PDB entry 7NJO | electron microscopy, 2.92 A resolution | chains a and d of the 20 polymer chains in the assembly

# Chain a
Protein: ATP synthase subunit a
Source organism: Mycolicibacterium smegmatis (strain ATCC 700084 / mc(2)155)
Reference sequence: A0R206 (A0R206_MYCS2); residues 1-252 here = UniProt positions 1-252
Sequence (252 residues; numbered 1 to 252; the number before each row is that of its first residue):
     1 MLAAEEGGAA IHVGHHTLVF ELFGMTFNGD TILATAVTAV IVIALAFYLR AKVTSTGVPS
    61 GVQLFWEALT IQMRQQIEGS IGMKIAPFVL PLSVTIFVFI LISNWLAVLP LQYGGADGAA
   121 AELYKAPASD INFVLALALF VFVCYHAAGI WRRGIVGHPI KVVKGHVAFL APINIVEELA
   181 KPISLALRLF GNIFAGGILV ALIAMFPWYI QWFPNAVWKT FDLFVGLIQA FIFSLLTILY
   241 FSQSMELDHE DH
Not modelled in the structure: 1-9, 248-252
From the paper describing this entry:
  - catalytic residues: His-12, His-15, His-16, Asp-30, Asn-104, Gln-112, Asp-117, Glu-122, Lys-125, His-146, Arg-153, Lys-161, His-166, Asn-174, Glu-177, Glu-178, Lys-181, Ser-184, Lys-219, Asp-222, Gln-229, Tyr-240 (proposed by the authors, not directly observed)

# Chain d
Protein: ATP synthase subunit b-delta
Source organism: Mycolicibacterium smegmatis (strain ATCC 700084 / mc(2)155)
Reference sequence: A0R203 (ATPFD_MYCS2); residue numbers follow UniProt; this construct covers 1-445
Sequence (445 residues; row label = number of the first residue in the row):
     1 MSIFIGQLIG FAVIAFIIVK WVVPPVRTLM RNQQEAVRAA LAESAEAAKK LADADAMHAK
    61 ALADAKAESE KVTEEAKQDS ERIAAQLSEQ AGSEAERIKA QGAQQIQLMR QQLIRQLRTG
   121 LGAEAVNKAA EIVRAHVADP QAQSATVDRF LSELEQMAPS SVVIDTAATS RLRAASRQSL
   181 AALVEKFDSV AGGLDADGLT NLADELASVA KLLLSETALN KHLAEPTDDS APKVRLLERL
   241 LSDKVSATTL DLLRTAVSNR WSTESNLIDA VEHTARLALL KRAEIAGEVD EVEEQLFRFG
   301 RVLDAEPRLS ALLSDYTTPA EGRVALLDKA LTGRPGVNQT AAALLSQTVG LLRGERADEA
   361 VIDLAELAVS RRGEVVAHVS AAAELSDAQR TRLTEVLSRI YGRPVSVQLH VDPELLGGLS
   421 ITVGDEVIDG SIASRLAAAQ TGLPD
Not modelled in the structure: 163-168, 445

# Chain a / chain d interface
Pairs across the interface (30; chain a residue first):
  Val-58(a) / Gln-34(d)
  Pro-59(a) / Gln-34(d)  hydrogen bond (backbone-side chain)
  Pro-59(a) / Val-37(d)
  Leu-64(a) / Met-30(d)
  Leu-64(a) / Gln-33(d)
  Leu-64(a) / Gln-34(d)
  Val-108(a) / Phe-11(d)
  Pro-110(a) / Gln-7(d)
  Pro-110(a) / Phe-11(d)  hydrophobic
  Leu-111(a) / Gln-7(d)
  Gln-112(a) / Phe-4(d)
  Gln-112(a) / Gln-7(d)
  Tyr-113(a) / Phe-4(d)  hydrophobic
  Gly-114(a) / Ile-3(d)
  Ala-120(a) / Ile-3(d)  hydrophobic
  Ala-204(a) / Ile-3(d)
  Trp-208(a) / Ser-2(d)
  Trp-208(a) / Ile-5(d)  hydrophobic
  Trp-208(a) / Gly-6(d)
  Trp-208(a) / Ile-9(d)  hydrophobic
  Gln-211(a) / Ile-3(d)
  Trp-212(a) / Gly-6(d)
  Trp-212(a) / Ile-9(d)  hydrophobic
  Trp-212(a) / Gly-10(d)
  Asn-215(a) / Gln-7(d)
  Ala-216(a) / Gly-10(d)
  Ala-216(a) / Val-13(d)  hydrophobic
  Ala-216(a) / Ile-14(d)
  Lys-219(a) / Ile-14(d)
  Thr-220(a) / Ile-14(d)
Other interface residues (no listed pair), chain a (24 interface residues in all): Ser-55, Thr-56, Ser-60, Glu-67, Leu-109, Phe-206
Other interface residues (no listed pair), chain d (17 interface residues in all): Ile-17, Leu-41

# Overview
24 residues of chain a and 17 residues of chain d are in contact; the contacts include 1 hydrogen bond. The
hydrogen-bonded pair is Pro-59(a)/Gln-34(d). The paper reports catalytic residues His-12(a), His-15(a) and
His-16(a) among others.
Here chain a is ATP synthase subunit a and chain d is ATP synthase subunit b-delta, both from
Mycolicibacterium smegmatis (strain ATCC 700084 / mc(2)155). Entry 7NJO (Mycobacterium smegmatis ATP synthase
state 1e) was determined by electron microscopy together with 7NJK, 7NJL, 7NJM, 7NJN, 7NJP, 7NJQ and 20
further entries from the same study.
